6ZT5 - chains A and C of the 3 polymer chains in the assembly; structure by X-ray diffraction, 2.20 A resolution.

# Chain A
Name: Pentapeptide repeat protein MfpA
Source organism: Mycolicibacterium smegmatis (strain ATCC 700084 / mc(2)155)
Reference sequence: A0QSY0 (MFPA_MYCS2); residues 1-191 here = UniProt positions 1-191
Amino-acid sequence (192 residues; row label = number of the first residue in the row; numbering starts at 0):
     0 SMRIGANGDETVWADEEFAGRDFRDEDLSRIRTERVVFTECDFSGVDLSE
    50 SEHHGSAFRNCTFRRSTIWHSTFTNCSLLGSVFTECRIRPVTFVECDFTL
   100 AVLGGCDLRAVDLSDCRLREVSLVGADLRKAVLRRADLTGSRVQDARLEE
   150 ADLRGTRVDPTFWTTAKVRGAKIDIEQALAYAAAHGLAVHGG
Not modelled in the structure: 0-8
Sequence notes: expression tag (0)
Reported in the primary citation:
  - mutagenesis - E119A: decreased stability
  - mutagenesis - D46N, R64A: increased catalytic activity on MsB-A
  - mutagenesis - D46A: decreased expression

# Chain C
Name: DNA gyrase subunit B
Source organism: Mycolicibacterium smegmatis (strain ATCC 700084 / mc(2)155)
Notes: EC 5.6.2.2
Reference sequence: A0QNE0 (GYRB_MYCS2); numbering as in UniProt (aligned over 1-427)
Amino-acid sequence (428 residues; each row starts with the number of its first residue; numbering starts at 0):
     0 SMAAQKNNAPKEYGADSITILEGLEAVRKRPGMYIGSTGERGLHHLIWEV
    50 VDNAVDEAMAGFATRVDVKIHADGSVEVRDDGRGIPVEMHATGMPTIDVV
   100 MTQLHAGGKFDGETYAVSGGLHGVGVSVVNALSTRLEATVLRDGYEWFQY
   150 YDRSVPGKLKQGGETKETGTTIRFWADPEIFETTDYNFETVARRLQEMAF
   200 LNKGLTIELTDERVTAEEVVDDVVKDTAEAPKTADEKAAEATGPSKVKHR
   250 VFHYPGGLVDYVKHINRTKTPIQQSIIDFDGKGPGHEVEIAMQWNAGYSE
   300 SVHTFANTINTHEGGTHEEGFRAALTSVVNRYAKDKKLLKDKDPNLTGDD
   350 IREGLAAVISVKVAEPQFEGQTKTKLGNTEVKSFVQKICNEQLQHWFEAN
   400 PAEAKTVVNKAVSSAQARIAARKARELV
Not modelled in the structure: 0-33, 105-123, 215-243, 427
Sequence notes: expression tag (0)
Reported in the primary citation:
  - conformationally variable residues (loop rearrangement): Gln370, Lys372
  - mutagenesis - E136A, E136A/K159A, K159A: unchanged catalytic activity on MsMfpA
  - catalytic residues: Lys372 (citing earlier work)

# How chain A and chain C interact
Contacting residue pairs (26; chain A residue first):
  Arg34(A) - Ala295(C)
  Gly54(A) - Tyr297(C)
  Ser55(A) - Tyr297(C)
  Ala56(A) - Tyr297(C)
  Arg58(A) - Tyr297(C)
  Arg58(A) - Glu352(C)  salt bridge
  Arg58(A) - Ser412(C)  hydrogen bond
  Arg58(A) - Ser413(C)
  Arg58(A) - Ala416(C)
  Asn59(A) - Ala416(C)  hydrogen bond (side chain-backbone)
  Asn59(A) - Ala419(C)
  Asn59(A) - Ala420(C)  hydrogen bond (side chain-backbone)
  Asn74(A) - Tyr297(C)
  Ser76(A) - Tyr297(C)
  Leu78(A) - Ala416(C)
  Leu78(A) - Arg417(C)
  Leu78(A) - Ala420(C)  hydrophobic
  Gly79(A) - Ala420(C)
  Gly79(A) - Arg424(C)  hydrogen bond (backbone-side chain)
  Val81(A) - Arg424(C)
  Leu99(A) - Ala420(C)  hydrophobic
  Leu99(A) - Arg424(C)  hydrogen bond (backbone-side chain)
  Val101(A) - Arg424(C)
  Arg116(A) - Asp348(C)  salt bridge
  Arg116(A) - Arg417(C)
  Glu119(A) - Arg421(C)  salt bridge
Interface residues without a listed pair, chain A (21 interface residues in all): Val36, Glu39, Cys75, Glu94, Asp96, Thr98
Interface residues without a listed pair, chain C (15 interface residues in all): Thr269, Ser298, Glu299
The authors on this interface:
  - pairs named by the authors: Arg116(A)-Asp348(C) (salt bridge), Glu119(A)-Arg421(C) (salt bridge)

# Overview
The interface between chain A and chain C involves 21 residues on one side and 15 on the other; the contacts
include 5 hydrogen bonds and 3 salt bridges. Polar contacts include Arg58(A)-Glu352(C), Arg116(A)-Asp348(C)
and Glu119(A)-Arg421(C). The paper describes salt bridges between Arg116(A) and Asp348(C) and Glu119(A) and
Arg421(C). From the paper: the catalytic residue Lys372(C); D46N and R64A of chain A increase catalytic
activity on MsB-A; 7 substitutions were tested in all.
Chain A is Pentapeptide repeat protein MfpA and chain C is DNA gyrase subunit B, both from Mycolicibacterium
smegmatis (strain ATCC 700084 / mc(2)155); the structure, Complex between a homodimer of Mycobacterium
smegmatis MfpA and a single copy of the N-terminal 47 ..., was determined by X-ray diffraction together with
6ZT3 from the same study.
